PDB entry 2A5U | X-ray diffraction, 2.70 A resolution | chain A

== Chain A ==
Molecule: Phosphatidylinositol-4,5-bisphosphate 3-kinase catalytic subunit, gamma isoform
Organism: Homo sapiens
Notes: EC 2.7.1.153; fragment: P110 SUBUNIT GAMMA, residues 143-1101
UniProt: P48736 (PK3CG_HUMAN); residues 144-1102 here correspond to UniProt positions 143-1101 (UniProt number = residue number - 1)
Sequence (966 residues; numbered 143 to 1108; the number before each row is that of its first residue):
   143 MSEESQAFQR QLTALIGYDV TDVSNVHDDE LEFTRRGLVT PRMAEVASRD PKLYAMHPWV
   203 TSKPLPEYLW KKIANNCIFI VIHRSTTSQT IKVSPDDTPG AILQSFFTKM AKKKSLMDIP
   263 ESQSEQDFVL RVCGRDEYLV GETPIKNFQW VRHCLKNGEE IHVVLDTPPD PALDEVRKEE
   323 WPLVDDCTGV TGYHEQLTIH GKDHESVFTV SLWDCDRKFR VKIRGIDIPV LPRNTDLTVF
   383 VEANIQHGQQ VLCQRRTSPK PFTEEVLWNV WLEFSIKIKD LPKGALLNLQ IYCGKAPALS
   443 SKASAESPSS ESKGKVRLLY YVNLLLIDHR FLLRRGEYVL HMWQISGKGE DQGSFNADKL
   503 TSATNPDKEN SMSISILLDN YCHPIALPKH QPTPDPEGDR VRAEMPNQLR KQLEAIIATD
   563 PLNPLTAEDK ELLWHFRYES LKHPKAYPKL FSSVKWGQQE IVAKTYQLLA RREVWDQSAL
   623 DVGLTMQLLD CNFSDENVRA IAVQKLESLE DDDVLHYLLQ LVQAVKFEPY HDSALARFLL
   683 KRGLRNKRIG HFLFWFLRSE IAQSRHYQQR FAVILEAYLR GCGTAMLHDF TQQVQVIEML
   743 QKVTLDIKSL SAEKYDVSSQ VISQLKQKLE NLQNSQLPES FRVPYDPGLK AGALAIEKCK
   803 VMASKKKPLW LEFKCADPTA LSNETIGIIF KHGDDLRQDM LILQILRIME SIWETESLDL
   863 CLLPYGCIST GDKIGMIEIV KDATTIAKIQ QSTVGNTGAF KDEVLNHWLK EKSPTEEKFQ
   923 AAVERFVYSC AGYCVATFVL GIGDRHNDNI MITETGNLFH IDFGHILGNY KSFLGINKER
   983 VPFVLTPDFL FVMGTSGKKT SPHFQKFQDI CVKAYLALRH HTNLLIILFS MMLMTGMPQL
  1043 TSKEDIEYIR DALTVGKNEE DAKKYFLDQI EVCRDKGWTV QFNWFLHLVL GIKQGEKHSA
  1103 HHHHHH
Unresolved in the structure: 143, 255-268, 323-356, 436-459, 490-496, 523-524, 529-543, 901, 968-980, 1093-1108
Sequence notes: initiating methionine (143); expression tag (1103-1108)
Ligand contacts: QYT ((5E)-5-(quinoxalin-6-ylmethylene)-1,3-thiazolidine-2,4-dione): Ser-806, Pro-810, Trp-812, Ile-831, Lys-833, Asp-836, Asp-841, Tyr-867, Ile-879, Glu-880, Ile-881, Val-882, Met-953, Phe-961, Ile-963, Asp-964, Phe-965

== Overview ==
Chain A binds compound QYT.
Chain A is Phosphatidylinositol-4,5-bisphosphate 3-kinase catalytic subunit, gamma isoform (Homo sapiens); the
structure, Crystal Structure of human PI3Kgamma complexed with AS605240, was determined by X-ray diffraction
(same publication as 2A4Z).
